Entry 8WL2 (electron microscopy, 3.40 A resolution); this record covers chains AD and BE of the 213 polymer chains in the assembly.

Chain AD:
Molecule: Flagellar basal-body rod protein FlgF
From: Salmonella enterica subsp. enterica serovar Typhimurium str. LT2
UniProt: P16323 (FLGF_SALTY); residues 1-251 here = UniProt positions 1-251
Amino-acid sequence (251 residues; each row starts with the number of its first residue):
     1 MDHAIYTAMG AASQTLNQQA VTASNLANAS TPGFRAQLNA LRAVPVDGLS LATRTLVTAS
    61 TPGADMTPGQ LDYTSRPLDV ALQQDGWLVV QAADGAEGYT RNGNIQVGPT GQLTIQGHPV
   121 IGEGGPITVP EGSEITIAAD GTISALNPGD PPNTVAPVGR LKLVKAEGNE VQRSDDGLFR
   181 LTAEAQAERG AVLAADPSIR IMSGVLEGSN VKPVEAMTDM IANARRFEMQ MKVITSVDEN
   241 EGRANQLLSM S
Disordered / not traced: 251

Chain BE:
Molecule: Flagellar basal-body rod protein FlgC
From: Salmonella enterica subsp. enterica serovar Typhimurium str. LT2
UniProt: P0A1I7 (FLGC_SALTY); numbering as in UniProt (aligned over 1-134)
Amino-acid sequence (134 residues; numbered 1 to 134; the number before each row is that of its first residue):
     1 MALLNIFDIA GSALAAQSKR LNVAASNLAN ADSVTGPDGQ PYRAKQVVFQ VDAAPGQATG
    61 GVKVASVIES QAPEKLVYEP GNPLADANGY VKMPNVDVVG EMVNTMSASR SYQANIEVLN
   121 TVKSMMLKTL TLGQ
Disordered / not traced: 1

Chain AD / chain BE interface:
Contacting residue pairs (65; chain AD residue first):
  Asp-2(AD) / Ser-18(BE)  hydrogen bond
  Asp-2(AD) / Asn-22(BE)
  Ala-4(AD) / Asn-22(BE)
  Thr-7(AD) / Ala-29(BE)
  Ala-11(AD) / Ala-29(BE)  hydrophobic
  Ala-40(AD) / Val-34(BE)  hydrophobic
  Leu-41(AD) / Ser-33(BE)
  Leu-41(AD) / Val-34(BE)  hydrogen bond (backbone-backbone)
  Leu-41(AD) / Thr-35(BE)
  Arg-42(AD) / Thr-35(BE)
  Arg-42(AD) / Gly-36(BE)  hydrogen bond (side chain-backbone)
  Ala-43(AD) / Asn-30(BE)
  Ala-43(AD) / Ser-33(BE)
  Ala-43(AD) / Thr-35(BE)  hydrogen bond (backbone-backbone)
  Ala-43(AD) / Gly-36(BE)
  Ala-43(AD) / Pro-37(BE)
  Pro-45(AD) / Pro-37(BE)
  Leu-51(AD) / Lys-19(BE)
  Leu-51(AD) / Val-64(BE)
  Leu-51(AD) / Ser-66(BE)
  Ala-52(AD) / Lys-45(BE)
  Ala-52(AD) / Val-67(BE)
  Thr-53(AD) / Asn-22(BE)
  Thr-53(AD) / Val-23(BE)
  Thr-53(AD) / Ser-26(BE)  hydrogen bond (backbone-side chain)
  Thr-53(AD) / Lys-45(BE)
  Thr-53(AD) / Val-67(BE)
  Arg-54(AD) / Asn-22(BE)
  Arg-54(AD) / Ser-26(BE)
  Arg-54(AD) / Lys-45(BE)
  Thr-55(AD) / Ser-26(BE)  hydrogen bond (backbone-side chain)
  Thr-55(AD) / Asn-30(BE)
  Thr-55(AD) / Tyr-42(BE)
  Thr-55(AD) / Lys-45(BE)  hydrogen bond
  Leu-56(AD) / Asn-30(BE)  hydrogen bond (backbone-side chain)
  Val-57(AD) / Ala-29(BE)
  Val-57(AD) / Asn-30(BE)
  Arg-226(AD) / Asp-32(BE)  salt bridge
  Met-229(AD) / Val-98(BE)  hydrophobic
  Met-229(AD) / Met-102(BE)  hydrophobic
  Gln-230(AD) / Leu-28(BE)
  Gln-230(AD) / Ala-29(BE)
  Lys-232(AD) / Met-102(BE)
  Lys-232(AD) / Met-106(BE)  hydrogen bond
  Val-233(AD) / Ala-25(BE)  hydrophobic
  Val-233(AD) / Leu-28(BE)  hydrophobic
  Ser-236(AD) / Thr-105(BE)
  Val-237(AD) / Leu-21(BE)  hydrophobic
  Asn-240(AD) / Ser-109(BE)  hydrogen bond
  Asn-240(AD) / Tyr-112(BE)
  Arg-243(AD) / Ser-109(BE)  hydrogen bond (side chain-backbone)
  Arg-243(AD) / Arg-110(BE)
  Arg-243(AD) / Gln-113(BE)
  Arg-243(AD) / Ile-116(BE)
  Ala-244(AD) / Tyr-112(BE)
  Ala-244(AD) / Ile-116(BE)  hydrophobic
  Gln-246(AD) / Asn-120(BE)
  Leu-247(AD) / Leu-14(BE)  hydrophobic
  Leu-247(AD) / Ile-116(BE)  hydrophobic
  Leu-247(AD) / Leu-119(BE)  hydrophobic
  Leu-247(AD) / Asn-120(BE)
  Leu-247(AD) / Lys-123(BE)
  Ser-249(AD) / Lys-123(BE)  hydrogen bond (backbone-side chain)
  Met-250(AD) / Lys-123(BE)
  Met-250(AD) / Leu-127(BE)
Other interface residues (no listed pair), chain AD (33 interface residues in all): Val-44, Ala-222, Glu-239
Other interface residues (no listed pair), chain BE (36 interface residues in all): Ala-65

In short:
Chain AD and chain BE form an interface of 33 and 36 residues respectively, with 12 hydrogen bonds and 1 salt
bridge. Polar contacts include Arg-226(AD)/Asp-32(BE), Asp-2(AD)/Ser-18(BE) and Arg-42(AD)/Gly-36(BE).
Here chain AD is Flagellar basal-body rod protein FlgF and chain BE is Flagellar basal-body rod protein FlgC,
both from Salmonella enterica subsp. enterica serovar Typhimurium str. LT2. Entry 8WL2 (Cryo-EM structure of
the membrane-anchored part of the flagellar motor-hook complex in the CW state) was determined by electron
microscopy (same publication as 8WHT, 8WIW, 8WK3, 8WK4, 8WKI, 8WKK and 11 further entries).
